9DIP - chains B and C of the 6 polymer chains in the assembly; structure by X-ray diffraction, 2.32 A resolution.

[Chain B]
Molecule: Hemagglutinin HA2
Source organism: Influenza A virus
Reference sequence: A0A6B7HQ27 (A0A6B7HQ27_9INFA); residues 1-174 here correspond to UniProt positions 330-503 (UniProt number = residue number + 329)
Amino-acid sequence (176 residues; numbered 1 to 176; the number before each row is that of its first residue):
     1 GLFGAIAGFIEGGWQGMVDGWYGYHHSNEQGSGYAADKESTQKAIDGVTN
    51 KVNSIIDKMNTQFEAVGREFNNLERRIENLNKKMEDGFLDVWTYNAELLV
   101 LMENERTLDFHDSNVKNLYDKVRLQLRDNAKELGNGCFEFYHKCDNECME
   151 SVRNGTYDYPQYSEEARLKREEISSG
Disordered / not traced: 175-176
Cystine bridges: Cys144-Cys148
Differences from the reference sequence: expression tag (175-176)

[Chain C]
Molecule: Hemagglutinin HA1
Source organism: Influenza A virus
Reference sequence: A0A6B7HPT9 (A0A6B7HPT9_9INFA); the construct lacks a stretch of the UniProt sequence, so the offset changes along the chain: 11-55 = UniProt 1-45; 56-83 = UniProt 47-74; 84-96 = UniProt 76-88; 97-125 = UniProt 90-118; 3 more segments
Amino-acid sequence (325 residues; each row starts with the number of its first residue; a row labelled like 125A-125B holds insertion residues (125A, then the next letters in order)):
     7 ADPGDQICIGYHANNSTEQVDTIMEKNVTVTHAQDILEKTHNGKLCDLN
   55A G
    56 VKPLILKDCSVAGWLLGNPMCDEFIRVP
   83A E
    84 WSYIVERANPAND
   96A L
    97 CYPGSLNDYEELKHMLSRINHFEKIQIIP
125A-125B KS
   126 SWPNHETS
  133A L
   134 GVSAACPYQGAPSFFRNVVWLIKKNDAYPTIKISYNNTNREDLLILWGIH
   184 HSNNAEEQTNLYKNPITYISVGTSTLNQRLAPKIATRSQVNGQRGRMDFF
   234 WTILKPNDAIHFESNGNFIAPEYAYKI
  260A V
   261 KKGDSTIMKSGVEYGHCNTKCQTPVGAINSSMPFHNIHPLTIGECPKYVK
   311 SNKLVLATGLRNSP
Disordered / not traced: 7-9
Cystine bridges: Cys52-Cys277, Cys64-Cys76, Cys97-Cys139, Cys281-Cys305
Glycans and other covalent adducts: N-acetylglucosamine (NAG) linked to Asn169
Differences from the reference sequence: expression tag (7-10); conflict Met111 (Leu104 in A0A6B7HPT9), Gln122 (Leu115 in A0A6B7HPT9), Ile199 (Thr195 in A0A6B7HPT9), Ala214 (Val210 in A0A6B7HPT9)

[Chain B / chain C interface]
Residue-residue contacts (10):
  Gly47(B) - Met30(C)
  Asn50(B) - Thr28(C)
  Asn50(B) - Ile29(C)  hydrogen bond (side chain-backbone)
  Asn50(B) - Met30(C)
  Asn50(B) - Lys32(C)
  Lys51(B) - Ile29(C)  hydrogen bond (backbone-backbone)
  Lys51(B) - Met30(C)
  Ser54(B) - Ile29(C)
  Asn60(B) - Lys310(C)
  Glu103(B) - Ile29(C)
Other interface residues (no listed pair), chain B (9 interface residues in all): Asp46, Val48, Phe110
Other interface residues (no listed pair), chain C (6 interface residues in all): Glu31

[In short]
9 residues of chain B face 6 of chain C across their interface; the contacts include 2 hydrogen bonds. Among
the polar pairs are Asn50(B)-Ile29(C) and Lys51(B)-Ile29(C). N-acetylglucosamine is covalently linked to
Asn169(C).
Here chain B is Hemagglutinin HA2 and chain C is Hemagglutinin HA1, both from Influenza A virus. Entry 9DIP
(Crystal structure of H5 hemagglutinin from the influenza virus A/Texas/37/2024 (H5N1) with LSTa) was
determined by X-ray diffraction (same publication as 9DIO and 9DIQ).
